PDB entry 2QUU | X-ray diffraction, 1.98 A resolution | chains C and D of the 4 polymer chains in the assembly

== Chain C (and D) ==
Name: Fructose-bisphosphate aldolase A
From: Oryctolagus cuniculus
Notes: EC 4.1.2.13; chain D of this document is another copy of the same molecule, construct and numbering; everything in this record applies to it too
UniProt: P00883 (ALDOA_RABIT); residues 1-363 here correspond to UniProt positions 2-364 (UniProt number = residue number + 1)
Sequence (363 residues; each row starts with the number of its first residue):
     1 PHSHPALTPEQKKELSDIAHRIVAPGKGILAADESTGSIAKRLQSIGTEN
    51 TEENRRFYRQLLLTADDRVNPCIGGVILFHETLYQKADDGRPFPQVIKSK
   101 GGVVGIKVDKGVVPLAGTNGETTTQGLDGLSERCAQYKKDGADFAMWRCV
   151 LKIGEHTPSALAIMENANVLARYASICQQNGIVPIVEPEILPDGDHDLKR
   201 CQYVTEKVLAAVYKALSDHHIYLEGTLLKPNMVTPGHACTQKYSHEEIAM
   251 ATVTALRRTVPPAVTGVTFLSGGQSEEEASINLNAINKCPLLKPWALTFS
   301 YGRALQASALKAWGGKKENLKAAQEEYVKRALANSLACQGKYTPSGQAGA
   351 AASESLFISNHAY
Unresolved in the structure: 349-358 (chain D: fully traced)
Covalent attachments: 1,3-dihydroxyacetonephosphate (13P) linked to K229
Differences from the reference sequence: engineered mutation M146 (Lys147 in P00883)
Residues lining bound ligands: 1,3-dihydroxyacetonephosphate (13P): A31, D33, I77, M146, E187, L270, S271, G272, S300, Y301, G302, R303
UniProt features mapped onto this chain:
  - active site: E187 (Proton acceptor), K229 (Schiff-base intermediate with dihydroxyacetone-P)
  - binding site (beta-D-fructose 1,6-bisphosphate): R42, S271 to G273, S300, R303
  - site: C72 (Essential for substrate cleavage), K107 (Essential for substrate cleavage), H361 (Alkylation inactivates the enzyme), Y363 (Necessary for preference for fructose 1,6-bisphosphate over fructose 1-phosphate)
  - modified residue: T8 (Phosphothreonine), S35 (Phosphoserine), S38 (Phosphoserine), K41 (N6-acetyllysine), S45 (Phosphoserine), K98 (N6-(2-hydroxyisobutyryl)lysine), K107 (N6-acetyllysine), K110 (N6-acetyllysine), S131 (Phosphoserine), S271 (Phosphoserine), K311 (N6-malonyllysine), K329 (N6-acetyllysine), N360 (Deamidated asparagine)
  - cross-link: K41 (Glycyl lysine isopeptide (Lys-Gly) (interchain with G-Cter in SUMO1))

== Chain C / chain D interface ==
Residue-residue contacts (52):
  H2(C) - H156(D)
  H4(C) - G117(D)
  H4(C) - T118(D)
  H4(C) - N119(D)
  H4(C) - H156(D)
  A6(C) - G117(D)
  V113(C) - R172(D)
  L115(C) - R172(D)
  A116(C) - S175(D)
  A116(C) - Q179(D)
  A116(C) - H220(D)
  G117(C) - H4(D)
  G117(C) - A6(D)
  G117(C) - H220(D)
  T118(C) - H4(D)
  N119(C) - H4(D)
  T123(C) - R172(D)
  Q125(C) - L127(D)
  Q125(C) - D128(D)
  Q125(C) - G129(D)  hydrogen bond (side chain-backbone)
  G126(C) - D128(D)  hydrogen bond (backbone-side chain)
  L127(C) - D128(D)  hydrogen bond (backbone-side chain)
  D128(C) - K110(D)  salt bridge
  D128(C) - Q125(D)
  D128(C) - G126(D)  hydrogen bond (side chain-backbone)
  D128(C) - L127(D)  hydrogen bond (side chain-backbone)
  D128(C) - D128(D)  hydrogen bond (side chain-backbone)
  G129(C) - Q125(D)  hydrogen bond (backbone-side chain)
  H156(C) - H2(D)
  H156(C) - H4(D)
  L161(C) - D218(D)
  L161(C) - H219(D)
  L161(C) - H220(D)
  M164(C) - N168(D)
  M164(C) - H219(D)
  E165(C) - N168(D)  hydrogen bond
  E165(C) - R172(D)
  N168(C) - M164(D)
  N168(C) - E165(D)  hydrogen bond
  N168(C) - N168(D)
  R172(C) - V113(D)
  R172(C) - L115(D)
  R172(C) - T123(D)
  R172(C) - E165(D)
  S175(C) - A116(D)
  Q179(C) - A116(D)
  D218(C) - L161(D)
  H219(C) - L161(D)
  H219(C) - M164(D)
  H220(C) - A116(D)
  H220(C) - G117(D)
  H220(C) - L161(D)
Interface residues without a listed pair, chain C (27 interface residues in all): K110

== Overview ==
Chain C and chain D each contribute 27 residues to their interface; the contacts include 9 hydrogen bonds and
1 salt bridge. Polar contacts include D128(C)-K110(D), Q125(C)-G129(D) and G126(C)-D128(D). Covalently linked
1,3-dihydroxyacetonephosphate: at K229(C).
Chain C and chain D are both Fructose-bisphosphate aldolase A (Oryctolagus cuniculus); the structure,
Dihydroxyacetone phosphate Schiff base intermediate in mutant fructose-1,6-bisphosphate aldolase from rabbit
muscle, was determined by X-ray diffraction together with 2QUT and 2QUV from the same study.
